Entry 258L (X-ray diffraction, 1.80 A resolution); this record covers chain A.

== Chain A ==
Molecule: Lysozyme
From: Enterobacteria phage T4
Notes: EC 3.2.1.17
UniProtKB: P00720 (LYS_BPT4); residue numbers follow UniProt; this construct covers 1-164
Amino-acid sequence (164 residues; each row starts with the number of its first residue):
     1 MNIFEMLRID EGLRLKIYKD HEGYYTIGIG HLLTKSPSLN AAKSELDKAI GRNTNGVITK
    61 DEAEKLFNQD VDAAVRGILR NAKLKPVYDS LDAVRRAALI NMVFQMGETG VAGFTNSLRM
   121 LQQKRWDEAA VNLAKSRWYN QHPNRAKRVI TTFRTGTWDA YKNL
Disordered / not traced: 164
Differences from the reference sequence: engineered mutation His21 (Thr in P00720), Thr54 (Cys in P00720), Ala97 (Cys in P00720), His142 (Thr in P00720)
Curated features (UniProtKB/Swiss-Prot):
  - active site (Proton donor/acceptor): Glu11, Asp20
  - binding site (substrate): Leu32, Phe104, Ser117, Asn132
  - mutagenesis: Glu11 (E11A/F/H/M/N: Complete loss of enzymatic activity; E11N: Loss of 84% of enzymatic activity; E11Q: Complete loss of activity), Asp20 (D20A/N/S/T: Complete loss of enzymatic activity; D20C: Nearly no effet on specific enzymatic activity; D20E/Q: Loss of 99% of enzymatic activity), Thr26 (T26E: Complete loss of activity at neutral pH; covalently bound substrate; T26H: Facilitates transglycosylation more effectively than hydrolysis; covalently bound substrate), Gly30 (G30A: Almost complete loss of enzymatic activity; G30F: Almost complete loss of enzymatic activity. The enzyme is destabilized by 1.5 kcal/mol), Ser117 (S117F: 10-fold decrease in enzymatic activity; S117I: 500-fold decrease in enzymatic activity; S117V: 50-fold decrease in enzymatic activity), Asn132 (N132I: 5-fold decrease in enzymatic activity; N132M/F: 2-fold decrease in enzymatic activity)
Ion coordination: Zn2+: His21, Glu22, His142

== In short ==
The Zn2+ site is built by His21, Glu22 and His142. From UniProt: active-site residues Glu11 and Asp20, 4
substrate-binding residues and 6 mutagenesis sites.
Chain A is Lysozyme (Enterobacteria phage T4); the structure, An adaptable metal-binding site engineered into
T4 lysozyme, was determined by X-ray diffraction, deposited together with 257L, 260L, 1EPY and 259L.
